Entry 5VEZ (X-ray diffraction, 2.04 A resolution); this record covers chains P and A of the 4 polymer chains in the assembly.

# Chain P
Molecule: 10-nt DNA strand
Sequence (10 nucleotides; numbered 1 to 10; the number before each row is that of its first residue):
     1 GCTGATGCGG
Modified / non-standard residues: 8OG (8-oxo-2'-deoxy-guanosine-5'-monophosphate) at position 10
Ion coordination: Na+: DG9 (shared with Thr101(A), Val103(A), Ile106(A) of chain A)

# Chain A
Protein: DNA polymerase beta
From: Homo sapiens
Notes: EC 2.7.7.7, 4.2.99.-
UniProtKB: P06746 (DPOLB_HUMAN); residue numbers follow UniProt; this construct covers 1-335
Sequence (335 residues; numbered 1 to 335; the number before each row is that of its first residue):
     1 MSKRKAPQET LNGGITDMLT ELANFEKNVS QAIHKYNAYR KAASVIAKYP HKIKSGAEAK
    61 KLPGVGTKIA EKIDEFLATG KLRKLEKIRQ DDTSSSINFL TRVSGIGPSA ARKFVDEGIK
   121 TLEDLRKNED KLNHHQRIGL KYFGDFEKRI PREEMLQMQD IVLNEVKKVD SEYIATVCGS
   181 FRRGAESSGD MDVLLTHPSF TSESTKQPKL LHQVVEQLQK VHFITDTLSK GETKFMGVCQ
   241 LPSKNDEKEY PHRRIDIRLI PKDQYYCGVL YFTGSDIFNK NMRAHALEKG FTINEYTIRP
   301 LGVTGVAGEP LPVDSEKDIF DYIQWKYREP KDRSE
Unresolved in the structure: 1-9
Ion coordination: Na+ site 1: Lys60, Leu62, Val65 (shared with 1 residue of chain D); Na+ site 2: Thr101, Val103, Ile106 (shared with DG9(P) of chain P); Mg2+: Asp190, Asp192 (together with XC5)
Residues lining bound ligands: XC5 (2'-deoxy-5'-O-[(S)-hydroxy{[(S)-hydroxy(phosphonooxy)phosphoryl]methyl}phosphoryl]cytidine): Arg149, Gly179, Ser180, Arg183, Ser188, Gly189, Asp190, Asp192, Tyr271, Phe272, Thr273, Gly274, Ser275, Asp276, Asn279
Reported in the primary citation:
  - catalytic residues: Asp256 (proposed by the authors, not directly observed)

# How chain P and chain A interact
Pairs across the interface - 20 pairs, chain P then chain A:
  DG7(P) with Ser109(A), phosphate contact
  DC8(P) with Gly105(A), phosphate contact; Ile106(A), phosphate contact; Gly107(A), hydrogen bond to the phosphate; Pro108(A), phosphate contact; Ser109(A), hydrogen bond to the phosphate; Ala110(A), hydrogen bond to the phosphate
  DG9(P) with Val103(A), phosphate contact; Ser104(A), phosphate contact; Gly105(A), hydrogen bond to the phosphate; Ile106(A), phosphate contact; His135(A), sugar contact; Lys234(A), base contact; Arg254(A), phosphate contact
  8OG_10(P) with Asp192(A), phosphate contact; Met236(A), sugar contact; Arg254(A), salt bridge to the phosphate; Asp256(A), phosphate contact; Tyr271(A), base contact; Phe272(A), phosphate contact
Also at the interface, not in a pair above, chain A (17 interface residues in all): Lys27

# Summary
Chain P and chain A form an interface of 4 and 17 residues respectively; the contacts include 4 hydrogen bonds
and 1 salt bridge. Polar contacts include DC8(P)-Gly107(A), DC8(P)-Ser109(A) and DC8(P)-Ala110(A). Bound to
chain A: compound XC5. The Na+ site 2 is built by Thr101(A), Val103(A), Ile106(A) and DG9(P). The paper
reports the catalytic residue Asp256(A).
Here chain P is a 10-nt DNA strand and chain A is DNA polymerase beta (Homo sapiens). Entry 5VEZ (DNA
polymerase beta substrate complex with 8-oxoG:A at the primer terminus and incoming dCTP analog) was
determined by X-ray diffraction (same publication as 5V1F, 5V1G, 5V1H, 5V1I, 5V1J, 5V1N and 3 further
entries).
